PDB entry 8QSZ | electron microscopy, 2.67 A resolution | chains B and C of the 16 polymer chains in the assembly

Chain B:
Protein: DNA-directed RNA polymerase II subunit RPB2
From: Schizosaccharomyces pombe
Reference sequence: Q02061 (RPB2_SCHPO); residue numbers follow UniProt; this construct covers 1-1210
Amino-acid sequence (1210 residues; each row starts with the number of its first residue):
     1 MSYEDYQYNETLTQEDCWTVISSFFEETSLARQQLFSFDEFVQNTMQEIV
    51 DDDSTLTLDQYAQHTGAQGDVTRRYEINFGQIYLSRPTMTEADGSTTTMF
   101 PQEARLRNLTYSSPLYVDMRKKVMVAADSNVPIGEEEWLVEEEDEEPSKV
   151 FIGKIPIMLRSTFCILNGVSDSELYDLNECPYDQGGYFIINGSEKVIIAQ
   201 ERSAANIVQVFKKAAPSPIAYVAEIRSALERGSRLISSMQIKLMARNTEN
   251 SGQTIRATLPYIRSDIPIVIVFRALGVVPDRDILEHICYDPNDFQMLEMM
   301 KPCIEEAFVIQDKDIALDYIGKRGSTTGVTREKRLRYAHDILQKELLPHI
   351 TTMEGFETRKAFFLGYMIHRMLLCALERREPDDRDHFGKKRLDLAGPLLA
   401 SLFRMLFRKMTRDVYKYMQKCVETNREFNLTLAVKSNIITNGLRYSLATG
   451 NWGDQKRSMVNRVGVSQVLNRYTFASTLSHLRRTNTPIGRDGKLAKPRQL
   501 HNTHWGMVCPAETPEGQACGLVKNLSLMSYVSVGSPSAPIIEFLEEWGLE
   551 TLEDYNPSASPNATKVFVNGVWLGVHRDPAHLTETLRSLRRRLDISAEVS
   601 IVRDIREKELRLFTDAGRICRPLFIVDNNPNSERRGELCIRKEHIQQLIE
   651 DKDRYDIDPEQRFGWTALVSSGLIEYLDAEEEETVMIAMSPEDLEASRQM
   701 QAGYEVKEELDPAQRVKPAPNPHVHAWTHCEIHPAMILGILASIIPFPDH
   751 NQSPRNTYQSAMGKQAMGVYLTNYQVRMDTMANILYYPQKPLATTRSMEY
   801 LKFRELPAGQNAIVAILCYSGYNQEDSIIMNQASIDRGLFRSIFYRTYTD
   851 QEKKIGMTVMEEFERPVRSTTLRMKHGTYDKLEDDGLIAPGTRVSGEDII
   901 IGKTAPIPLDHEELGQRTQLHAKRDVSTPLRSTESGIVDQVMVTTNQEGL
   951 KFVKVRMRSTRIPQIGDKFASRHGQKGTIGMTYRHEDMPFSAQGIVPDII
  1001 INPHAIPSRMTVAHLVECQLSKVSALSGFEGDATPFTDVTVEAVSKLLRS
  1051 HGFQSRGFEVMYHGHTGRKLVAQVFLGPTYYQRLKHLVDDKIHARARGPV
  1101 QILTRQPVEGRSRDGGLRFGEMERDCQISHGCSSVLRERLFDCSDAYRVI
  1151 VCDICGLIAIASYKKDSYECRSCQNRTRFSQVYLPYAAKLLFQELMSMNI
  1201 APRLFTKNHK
Unresolved in the structure: 1-9
Swiss-Prot annotation at these positions:
  - zinc finger: Cys-1152 to Cys-1173 (C4-type)
  - binding site (Mg(2+)): Asp-826
  - binding site (Zn(2+)): Cys-1152, Cys-1155, Cys-1170, Cys-1173

Chain C:
Protein: DNA-directed RNA polymerase II subunit RPB3
From: Schizosaccharomyces pombe
Reference sequence: P37382 (RPB3_SCHPO); residue numbers follow UniProt; this construct covers 1-297
Amino-acid sequence (297 residues; numbered 1 to 297; the number before each row is that of its first residue):
     1 MDSETHITIRNISKNSVDFVLTNTSLAVANSLRRVVLAEIPTVAIDLVEI
    51 NVNTSVMPDEFLAHRLGMIPLDSSNIDEPPPVGLEYTRNCDCDQYCPKCS
   101 VELFLNAKCTGEGTMEIYARDLVVSSNSSLGHPILADPKSRGPLICKLRK
   151 EQEISLRCIAKKGIAKEHAKWSPTSAVAFEYDPWNKLQHTDYWFENDADA
   201 EWPKSKNADWEEPPREGEPFNFQEEPRRFYMDVESVGSIPPNEIMVQGLR
   251 ILQEKLAVLVRDLDEEQPTQLSANELNMEENAEMNWSPYQNGEENTW
Unresolved in the structure: 1-4, 265-297
Swiss-Prot annotation at these positions:
  - natural variant: Ile-7 (I7L: In strain: Isolate TS99), Lys-14 to Asn-15 (sequence variant, change not given here; In strain: Isolate TS54), Thr-24 (T24S: In strain: Isolate TS54), Ala-29 (A29P: In strain: Isolate TS99), Gly-67 (G67D: In strain: Isolate TS54)
Ion coordination: Zn2+: Cys-90, Cys-92, Cys-96, Cys-99

Interface between chain B and chain C:
Residue-residue contacts - 81 pairs, chain B then chain C:
  Gln-775(B) with Val-56(C), hydrogen bond (side chain-backbone)
  Tyr-786(B) with Glu-60(C); Phe-61(C), hydrophobic
  Tyr-787(B) with Phe-61(C), hydrophobic; His-64(C); Arg-65(C), hydrogen bond
  Ala-833(B) with Ala-169(C)
  Asp-836(B) with His-64(C); His-168(C), salt bridge; Ala-169(C), hydrogen bond (side chain-backbone)
  Arg-837(B) with His-64(C), hydrogen bond (backbone-side chain); Met-68(C); Ala-169(C)
  Gly-838(B) with His-64(C)
  Arg-841(B) with His-64(C), hydrogen bond
  Ile-843(B) with Pro-58(C), hydrophobic
  Tyr-845(B) with Pro-58(C)
  Arg-958(B) with Pro-58(C); Asp-59(C); Glu-60(C), salt bridge
  Thr-960(B) with Glu-60(C), hydrogen bond
  Arg-984(B) with Lys-166(C)
  His-985(B) with Leu-37(C); Ser-175(C), hydrogen bond (side chain-backbone)
  Glu-986(B) with Arg-33(C), hydrogen bond (backbone-side chain); Arg-34(C), hydrogen bond (backbone-side chain); Ala-38(C)
  Asp-987(B) with Arg-34(C), salt bridge
  Phe-990(B) with Arg-33(C); Phe-179(C), hydrophobic
  Ala-992(B) with Ala-178(C); Phe-179(C); Glu-180(C)
  Gln-993(B) with Ala-178(C)
  Gly-994(B) with Ala-176(C); Val-177(C)
  Arg-1049(B) with Ala-200(C); Pro-203(C)
  Gly-1052(B) with Pro-203(C)
  Phe-1053(B) with Pro-203(C)
  Gln-1054(B) with Trp-193(C); Glu-201(C); Trp-202(C); Pro-203(C)
  Arg-1056(B) with Glu-195(C), salt bridge
  Phe-1058(B) with Trp-193(C), hydrophobic; Trp-202(C), hydrophobic
  Val-1060(B) with Tyr-192(C), hydrophobic
  Tyr-1062(B) with Phe-179(C); Glu-180(C); Tyr-181(C), hydrophobic
  His-1063(B) with Asn-30(C)
  Gly-1064(B) with Asn-30(C); Arg-33(C), hydrogen bond (backbone-side chain); Arg-34(C), hydrogen bond (backbone-side chain)
  His-1065(B) with Asn-30(C), hydrogen bond (backbone-side chain); Arg-34(C)
  Thr-1066(B) with Leu-26(C); Asn-30(C)
  Gly-1067(B) with Leu-26(C); Asn-30(C), hydrogen bond (backbone-side chain); Phe-179(C); Tyr-181(C)
  Arg-1068(B) with Leu-26(C); Tyr-181(C); His-189(C), hydrogen bond (side chain-backbone)
  Lys-1069(B) with Tyr-181(C), hydrogen bond (backbone-side chain); Asp-182(C), salt bridge; Asn-185(C), hydrogen bond; His-189(C); Thr-190(C)
  Leu-1070(B) with His-189(C); Thr-190(C), hydrogen bond (backbone-side chain)
  Val-1071(B) with His-189(C); Thr-190(C), hydrogen bond (backbone-side chain); Asp-191(C), hydrogen bond (backbone-backbone)
  Gln-1073(B) with Thr-190(C), hydrogen bond; Asp-191(C), hydrogen bond (side chain-backbone); Tyr-192(C); Trp-193(C); Trp-202(C)
Other interface residues (no listed pair), chain B (41 interface residues in all): Ser-991, Glu-1059, Ala-1072

In short:
41 residues of chain B and 36 residues of chain C are in contact; the contacts include 21 hydrogen bonds and 5
salt bridges. Polar pairs include Asp-836(B)/His-168(C), Arg-958(B)/Glu-60(C) and Asp-987(B)/Arg-34(C).
UniProt lists Mg2+-binding residue Asp-826(B) and 4 Zn2+-binding residues on chain B.
Chain B is DNA-directed RNA polymerase II subunit RPB2 and chain C is DNA-directed RNA polymerase II subunit
RPB3, both from Schizosaccharomyces pombe; the structure, Structure of s. pombe RNA polymerase II in complex
with DSIF and Rat1/Rai1, was determined by electron microscopy.
